PDB entry 7MD5 | electron microscopy, 5.20 A resolution (low resolution: residue-level contacts below are approximate; hydrogen-bond / salt-bridge calls are withheld) | chains M and P of the 12 polymer chains in the assembly

[Chain M]
Name: Isoform Short of Insulin receptor alpha
Organism: Homo sapiens
Notes: EC 2.7.10.1; fragment: C-terminal helix
UniProt: P06213 (INSR_HUMAN), isoform P06213-2; residues 694-720 here correspond to UniProt positions 721-747 (UniProt number = residue number + 27)
Sequence (30 residues; each row starts with the number of its first residue):
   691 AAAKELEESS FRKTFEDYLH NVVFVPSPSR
Construct notes: expression tag (691-693); conflict S717 (Arg744 in P06213)
UniProt features mapped onto this chain:
  - region: E706 to F714 (Insulin-binding)

[Chain P]
Name: Insulin B chain
Organism: Homo sapiens
UniProt: P01308 (INS_HUMAN); residues 1201-1230 here correspond to UniProt positions 25-54 (UniProt number = residue number - 1176)
Sequence (30 residues; numbered 1201 to 1230; the number before each row is that of its first residue):
  1201 FVNQHLCGSH LVEALYLVCG ERGFFYTPKT

[How chain M and chain P interact]
Pairs across the interface (7):
  K703(M) with C1207(P)
  H710(M) with G1208(P)
  P716(M) with F1225(P)
  S717(M) with G1223(P); F1224(P); F1225(P)
  S719(M) with F1225(P)
Also at the interface, not in a pair above, chain P (7 interface residues in all): V1212, Y1226
From the paper, about this interface:
  - interface residues, chain M: F701(M)

[Summary]
5 residues of chain M and 7 residues of chain P are in contact. The paper reports the interface residue
F701(M).
Here chain M is Isoform Short of Insulin receptor alpha and chain P is Insulin B chain, both from Homo
sapiens. Entry 7MD5 (Insulin receptor ectodomain dimer complexed with two IRPA-9 partial agonists) was
determined by electron microscopy, deposited together with 7MD4.
